6QCW - chains A and C of the 6 polymer chains in the assembly; structure by X-ray diffraction, 2.88 A resolution.

Chain A:
Name: Polymerase acidic protein
Organism: Influenza B virus
Notes: EC 3.1.-.-
UniProt: Q5V8Z9 (Q5V8Z9_9INFB); numbering as in UniProt (aligned over 1-726)
Sequence (751 residues; each row starts with the number of its first residue; numbers below 1 keep their minus sign (Gly-13 is residue -13)):
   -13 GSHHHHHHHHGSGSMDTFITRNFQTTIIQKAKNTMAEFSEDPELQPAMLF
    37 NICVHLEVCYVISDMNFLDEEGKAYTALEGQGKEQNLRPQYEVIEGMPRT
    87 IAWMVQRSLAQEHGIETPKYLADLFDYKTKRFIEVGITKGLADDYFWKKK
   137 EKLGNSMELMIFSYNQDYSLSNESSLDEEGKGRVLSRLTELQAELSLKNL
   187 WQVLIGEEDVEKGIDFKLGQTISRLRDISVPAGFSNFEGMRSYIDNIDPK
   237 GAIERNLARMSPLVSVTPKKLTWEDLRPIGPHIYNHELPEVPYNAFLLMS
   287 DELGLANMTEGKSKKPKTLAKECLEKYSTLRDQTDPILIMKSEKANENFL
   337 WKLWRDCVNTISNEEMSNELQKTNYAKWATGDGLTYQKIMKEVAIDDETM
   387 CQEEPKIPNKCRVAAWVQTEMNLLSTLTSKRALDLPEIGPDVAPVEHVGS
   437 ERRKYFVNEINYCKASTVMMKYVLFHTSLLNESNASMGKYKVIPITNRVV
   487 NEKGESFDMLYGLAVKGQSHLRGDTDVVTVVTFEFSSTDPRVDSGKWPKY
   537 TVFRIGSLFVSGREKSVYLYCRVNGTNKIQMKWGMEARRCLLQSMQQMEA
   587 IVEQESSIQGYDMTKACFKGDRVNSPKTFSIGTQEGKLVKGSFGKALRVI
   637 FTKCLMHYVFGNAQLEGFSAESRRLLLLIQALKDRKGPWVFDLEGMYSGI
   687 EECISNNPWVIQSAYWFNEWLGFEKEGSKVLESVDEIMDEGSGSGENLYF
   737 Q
Unresolved in the structure: -13 to -1, 64-70, 724-737
Differences from the reference sequence: expression tag (-13 to 0, 727-737)

Chain C:
Name: Polymerase basic protein 2
Organism: Influenza B virus
UniProt: Q5V8X3 (Q5V8X3_9INFB); residue numbers follow UniProt; this construct covers 1-770
Sequence (798 residues; row label = number of the first residue in the row; numbers below 1 keep their minus sign (Gly-8 is residue -8)):
    -8 GSGSGSGSGMTLAKIELLKQLLRDNEAKTVLKQTTVDQYNIIRKFNTSRI
    42 EKNPSLRMKWAMCSNFPLALTKGDMANRIPLEYKGIQLKTNAEDIGTKGQ
    92 MCSIAAVTWWNTYGPIGDTEGFERVYESFFLRKMRLDNATWGRITFGPVE
   142 RVRKRVLLNPLTKEMPPDEASNVIMEILFPKEAGIPRESTWIHRELIKEK
   192 REKLKGTMITPIVLAYMLERELVARRRFLPVAGATSAEFIEMLHCLQGEN
   242 WRQIYHPGGNKLTESRSQSMIVACRKIIRRSIVASNPLELAVEIANKTVI
   292 DTEPLKSCLAAIDGGDVACDIIRAALGLKIRQRQRFGRLELKRISGRGFK
   342 NDEEILIGNGTIQKIGIWDGEEEFHVRCGECRGILKKSKMKLEKLLINSA
   392 KKEDMRDLIILCMVFSQDTRMFQGVRGEINFLNRAGQLLSPMYQLQRYFL
   442 NRSNDLFDQWGYEESPKASELHGINESMNASDYTLKGVVVTRNVIDDFSS
   492 TETEKVSITKNLSLIKRTGEVIMGANDVSELESQAQLMITYDTPKMWEMG
   542 TTKELVQNTYQWVLKNLVTLKAQFLLGKEDMFQWDAFEAFESIIPQKMAG
   592 QYSGFARAVLKQMRDQEVMKTDQFIKLLPFCFSPPKLRSNGEPYQFLKLV
   642 LKGGGENFIEVRKGSPLFSYNPQTEVLTICGRMMSLKGKIEDEERNRSMG
   692 NAVLAGFLVSGKYDPDLGDFKTIEELEKLKPGEKANILLYQGKPVKVVKR
   742 KRYSALSNDISQGIKRQRMTVESMGWALSGWSHPQFEKGSGSENLYFQ
Unresolved in the structure: -8 to -1, 486-493, 741-789
Differences from the reference sequence: expression tag (-8 to 0, 771-789)

Interface between chain A and chain C:
Residue-residue contacts (75; chain A residue first):
  Trp89(A) - Gly175(C)
  Trp89(A) - Ile176(C)
  Trp89(A) - Pro177(C)
  Arg93(A) - Glu167(C)  salt bridge
  Arg93(A) - Pro171(C)  hydrogen bond (side chain-backbone)
  Arg93(A) - Lys172(C)
  Arg93(A) - Ala174(C)
  Arg93(A) - Gly175(C)  hydrogen bond (side chain-backbone)
  Arg93(A) - Pro177(C)
  Ser94(A) - Lys172(C)
  Gln97(A) - Pro171(C)
  Gln97(A) - Lys172(C)
  Lys105(A) - Pro177(C)
  Lys105(A) - Glu179(C)
  Ala429(A) - Trp132(C)  hydrophobic
  Pro430(A) - Trp132(C)
  Pro430(A) - Gly133(C)
  Pro430(A) - Gln244(C)
  Val431(A) - Ile135(C)  hydrophobic
  Val431(A) - Cys236(C)
  Val431(A) - Trp242(C)  hydrophobic
  Val431(A) - Gln244(C)  hydrogen bond (backbone-side chain)
  Leu466(A) - Trp51(C)  hydrophobic
  Asn467(A) - Cys54(C)  hydrogen bond
  Ser469(A) - Trp51(C)
  Asn470(A) - Trp51(C)
  Asn470(A) - Cys54(C)
  Asn470(A) - Ser55(C)  hydrogen bond (side chain-backbone)
  Ala471(A) - Cys54(C)
  Leu507(A) - Trp51(C)  hydrophobic
  Asp510(A) - Leu47(C)
  Asp510(A) - Arg48(C)  salt bridge
  Lys564(A) - Leu47(C)
  Lys564(A) - Arg48(C)
  Lys564(A) - Trp51(C)
  Lys568(A) - Ser46(C)
  Lys568(A) - Leu47(C)
  Lys568(A) - Lys50(C)
  Glu572(A) - Lys50(C)  salt bridge
  Glu589(A) - Asn241(C)
  Glu589(A) - Trp242(C)  hydrogen bond
  Gln590(A) - Asn241(C)  hydrogen bond
  Gln590(A) - Gly672(C)  hydrogen bond (side chain-backbone)
  Gln590(A) - Arg673(C)
  Ser592(A) - Phe137(C)
  Ser593(A) - Gly138(C)
  Ser593(A) - Pro139(C)
  Ser593(A) - Asn241(C)  hydrogen bond
  Ser593(A) - Gln548(C)
  Ser593(A) - Gln552(C)  hydrogen bond (backbone-side chain)
  Ser593(A) - Arg673(C)
  Ile594(A) - Gln552(C)  hydrogen bond (backbone-side chain)
  Ile594(A) - Arg673(C)
  Ile594(A) - Met674(C)
  Ile594(A) - Met675(C)  hydrophobic
  Gly596(A) - Phe137(C)
  Tyr597(A) - Phe137(C)
  Asp598(A) - Phe137(C)
  Arg671(A) - Pro663(C)
  Arg671(A) - Tyr731(C)  hydrogen bond
  Gly713(A) - Gln664(C)  hydrogen bond (backbone-side chain)
  Ser714(A) - Gln664(C)
  Leu717(A) - Gln664(C)
  Glu718(A) - Lys734(C)  hydrogen bond (backbone-side chain)
  Ser719(A) - Arg686(C)  hydrogen bond (backbone-side chain)
  Val720(A) - Tyr731(C)
  Val720(A) - Lys734(C)  hydrogen bond (backbone-side chain)
  Asp721(A) - Ser689(C)
  Asp721(A) - Met690(C)
  Asp721(A) - Tyr731(C)  hydrogen bond
  Asp721(A) - Lys734(C)
  Glu722(A) - Lys703(C)  salt bridge
  Glu722(A) - Lys734(C)  salt bridge
  Ile723(A) - Val700(C)  hydrophobic
  Ile723(A) - Gly702(C)
Interface residues without a listed pair, chain A (48 interface residues in all): Met90, Thr103, Pro104, Val428, Val434, Arg438, Met473, Ile565, Met571, Glu591, Lys669, Val716
Interface residues without a listed pair, chain C (49 interface residues in all): Asn44, Lys611, Tyr661, Asn662, Asn687, Arg688, Leu730, Val736

Overview:
The interface between chain A and chain C involves 48 residues on one side and 49 on the other; the contacts
include 17 hydrogen bonds and 5 salt bridges. Among the polar pairs are Arg93(A)-Glu167(C), Asp510(A)-Arg48(C)
and Glu572(A)-Lys50(C).
Here chain A is Polymerase acidic protein and chain C is Polymerase basic protein 2, both from Influenza B
virus. Entry 6QCW (Crystal structure of influenza B polymerase initiation state with capped 14-mer RNA primer)
was determined by X-ray diffraction, deposited together with 6QCS, 6QCT, 6QCV and 6QCX.
